Entry 8ASC (X-ray diffraction, 2.95 A resolution); this record covers chains F and G of the 18 polymer chains in the assembly.

Chain F:
Protein: X-ray repair cross-complementing protein 5
Source organism: Homo sapiens
Notes: EC 3.6.4.-
Reference sequence: P13010 (XRCC5_HUMAN); numbering as in UniProt (aligned over 2-555)
Sequence (572 residues; row label = number of the first residue in the row; numbers below 1 keep their minus sign (Met-16 is residue -16)):
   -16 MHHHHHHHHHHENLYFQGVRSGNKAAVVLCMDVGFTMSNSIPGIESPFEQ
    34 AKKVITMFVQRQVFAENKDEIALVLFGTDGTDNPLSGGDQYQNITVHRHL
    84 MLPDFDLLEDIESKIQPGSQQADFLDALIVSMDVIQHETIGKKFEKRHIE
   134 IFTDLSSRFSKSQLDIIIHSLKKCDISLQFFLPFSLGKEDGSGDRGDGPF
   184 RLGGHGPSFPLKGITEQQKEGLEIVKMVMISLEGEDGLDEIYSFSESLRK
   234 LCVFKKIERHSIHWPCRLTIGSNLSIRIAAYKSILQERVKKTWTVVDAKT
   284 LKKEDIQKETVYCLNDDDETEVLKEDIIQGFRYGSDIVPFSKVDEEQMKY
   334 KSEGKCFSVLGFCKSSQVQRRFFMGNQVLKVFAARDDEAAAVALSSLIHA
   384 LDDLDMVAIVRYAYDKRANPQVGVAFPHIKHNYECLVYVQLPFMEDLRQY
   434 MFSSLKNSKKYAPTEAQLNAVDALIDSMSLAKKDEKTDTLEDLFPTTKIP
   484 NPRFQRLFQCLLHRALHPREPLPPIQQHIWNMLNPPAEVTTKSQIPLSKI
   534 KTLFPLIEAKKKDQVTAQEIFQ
Unresolved in the structure: -16 to 3, 177-179, 544-555
Cystine bridges: Cys249-Cys339
Construct notes: initiating methionine (-16); expression tag (-15 to 1)
Swiss-Prot annotation at these positions:
  - region: Leu138 to Leu165 (Leucine-zipper)
  - modified residue: Lys144 (N6-acetyllysine), Ser255 (Phosphoserine), Ser258 (Phosphoserine), Lys265 (N6-acetyllysine), Ser318 (Phosphoserine), Lys332 (N6-acetyllysine), Thr535 (Phosphothreonine)
  - cross-link (Glycyl lysine isopeptide (Lys-Gly)): Lys195 (interchain with G-Cter in SUMO2), Lys532 (interchain with G-Cter in SUMO2), Lys534 (interchain with G-Cter in SUMO2)

Chain G:
Molecule: 30-nt DNA strand
Sequence (30 nucleotides; each row starts with the number of its first residue; numbering starts at 0):
     0 CGGATCGAGGGCCCGATATCTAGAGGGATC
Unresolved in the structure: 20-29

How chain F and chain G interact:
Pairs across the interface - 9 pairs, chain F then chain G:
  Arg271(F) - DG6(G)  salt bridge to the phosphate
  Arg271(F) - DA7(G)  salt bridge to the phosphate
  Thr275(F) - DG8(G)  phosphate contact
  Trp276(F) - DG8(G)  phosphate contact
  Asp398(F) - DC13(G)  phosphate contact
  Arg400(F) - DC11(G)  hydrogen bond to the base
  Arg400(F) - DC12(G)  hydrogen bond to the sugar
  Arg431(F) - DT4(G)  salt bridge to the phosphate
  Arg486(F) - DA7(G)  salt bridge to the phosphate
Also at the interface, not in a pair above, chain G (9 interface residues in all): DA3, DG10

In short:
Chain F and chain G form an interface of 7 and 9 residues respectively; the contacts include 2 hydrogen bonds
and 4 salt bridges. Among the polar pairs are Arg400(F)-DC11(G), Arg400(F)-DC12(G) and Arg271(F)-DG6(G).
Here chain F is X-ray repair cross-complementing protein 5 (Homo sapiens) and chain G is a 30-nt DNA strand.
Entry 8ASC (Ku70/80 binds to the Ku-binding motif of PAXX) was determined by X-ray diffraction (same
publication as 7ZYG, 8BH3, 8BHV, 8BHY and 7ZWA).
